PDB entry 1UGY | X-ray diffraction, 2.40 A resolution | chains D and G of the 8 polymer chains in the assembly

# Chain D
Protein: Agglutinin beta-3 chain
From: Artocarpus integer
UniProt: P18673 (LEC3_ARTIN); numbering as in UniProt (aligned over 1-20)
Amino-acid sequence (20 residues; each row starts with the number of its first residue):
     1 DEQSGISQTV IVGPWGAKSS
Unresolved in the structure: 1-2, 19-20
Construct notes: conflict S19 (Val in P18673)

# Chain G
Protein: Agglutinin alpha chain
From: Artocarpus integer
UniProt: P18670 (LECA_ARTIN); residue numbers follow UniProt; this construct covers 1-133
Amino-acid sequence (133 residues; row label = number of the first residue in the row):
     1 GKAFDDGAFT GIREINLSYN KETAIGDFQV VYDLNGSPYV GQNHVSFITG FTPVKISLDF
    61 PSEYIMEVSG YTGNVSGYVV VRSLTFKTNK KTYGPYGVTS GTPFNLPIEN GLIVGFKGSI
   121 GYWLDYFSMY LSL
Curated features (UniProtKB/Swiss-Prot):
  - region: V68 to N89 (IgA-binding)
  - glycosylation (N-linked (GlcNAc...) asparagine): N43, N74
  - natural variant: M66 (M66D; M66V)
Reported in the primary citation:
  - binding site for alpha-D-galactopyranose: G1, Y78, Y122, W123, D125
  - binding site for alpha-D-glucopyranose: Y78, Y122
  - specificity-determining residues: Y122 (proposed by the authors, not directly observed)
  - specificity-determining residues: Y78, W123 (from molecular simulation)

# Chain D / chain G interface
Contacting residue pairs (18):
  Q3(D) with Y64(G), hydrogen bond (backbone-side chain)
  S4(D) with P61(G); L112(G)
  G5(D) with T10(G); G11(G); F60(G); P61(G), hydrogen bond (backbone-backbone); Y64(G); L112(G)
  I6(D) with T10(G); F60(G), hydrophobic; P61(G), hydrophobic; L112(G)
  S7(D) with T10(G), hydrogen bond (backbone-backbone); L112(G); S132(G), hydrogen bond; L133(G), hydrogen bond (side chain-backbone)
  Q8(D) with L133(G), hydrogen bond (backbone-backbone)
Other interface residues (no listed pair), chain G (10 interface residues in all): F9, V114

# Summary
Chain D and chain G form an interface of 6 and 10 residues respectively; the contacts include 6 hydrogen
bonds. Polar pairs include Q3(D)-Y64(G), S7(D)-S132(G) and S7(D)-L133(G). The paper reports a binding site for
alpha-D-galactopyranose at G1(G), Y78(G) and Y122(G) among others; a binding site for alpha-D-glucopyranose at
Y78(G) and Y122(G).
Chain D is Agglutinin beta-3 chain and chain G is Agglutinin alpha chain, both from Artocarpus integer; the
structure, Crystal structure of jacalin- mellibiose (Gal-alpha(1-6)-Glc) complex, was determined by X-ray
diffraction together with 1UGW, 1UGX, 1UH0 and 1UH1 from the same study.
